PDB entry 1M2K | X-ray diffraction, 1.47 A resolution | chain A

== Chain A ==
Molecule: Silent Information Regulator 2
From: Archaeoglobus fulgidus
UniProtKB: O28597 (NPD1_ARCFU); residue numbers follow UniProt; this construct covers 1-245
Amino-acid sequence (249 residues; numbered 1 to 249; the number before each row is that of its first residue):
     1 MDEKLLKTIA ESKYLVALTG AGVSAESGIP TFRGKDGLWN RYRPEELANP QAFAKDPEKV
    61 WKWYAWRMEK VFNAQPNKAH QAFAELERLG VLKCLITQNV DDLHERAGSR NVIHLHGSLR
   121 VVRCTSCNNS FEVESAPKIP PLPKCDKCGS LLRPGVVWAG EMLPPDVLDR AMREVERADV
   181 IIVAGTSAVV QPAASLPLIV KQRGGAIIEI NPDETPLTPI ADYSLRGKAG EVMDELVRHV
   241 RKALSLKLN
Sequence notes: engineered mutation Ala-159 (Phe in O28597); cloning artifact (246-249)
Bound ions: Zn2+: Cys-124, Cys-127, Cys-145, Cys-148
Ligand contacts: adenosine-5-diphosphoribose (APR): Gly-20, Ala-21, Gly-22, Ala-25, Glu-26, Thr-31, Phe-32, Arg-33, Trp-39, Gln-98, Asn-99, His-116, Gly-185, Thr-186, Ser-187, Ala-188, Val-190, Ile-210, Asn-211, Pro-212, Asp-213, Gly-227, Lys-228, Ala-229
Swiss-Prot annotation at these positions:
  - active site: His-116 (Proton acceptor)
  - binding site (NAD(+)): Gln-98 to Asp-101, Gly-185 to Ser-187, Asn-211 to Asp-213, Ala-229
  - binding site (substrate): Tyr-64, Arg-67
  - binding site (Zn(2+)): Cys-124, Cys-127, Cys-145, Cys-148
  - mutagenesis: Ser-24 (S24A: Reduces activity 6-fold. Reduces affinity for NAD 10-fold), Arg-33 (R33A: Reduces activity by 20%), Glu-45 (E45A: No effect), His-80 (H80N: Slightly reduces affinity for NAD), Asp-101 (D101N: Reduces activity 80-fold. Reduces affinity for NAD 10-fold), His-116 (H116D/N: Reduces activity 30-fold), Met-162 (M162P: Change in substrate affinity; when associated with Y-191 and M-216), Gln-191 (Q191Y: Change in substrate affinity; when associated with P-162 and M-216), Pro-216 (P216M: Change in substrate affinity; when associated with P-162 and Y-191)

== In short ==
Ligands of chain A: adenosine-5-diphosphoribose. Cys-124, Cys-127, Cys-145 and Cys-148 coordinate Zn2+.
UniProt lists active-site residue His-116, 11 NAD+-binding residues, substrate-binding residues Tyr-64 and
Arg-67 and 4 Zn2+-binding residues.
Chain A is Silent Information Regulator 2 (Archaeoglobus fulgidus); the structure, Sir2 homologue F159A
mutant-ADP ribose complex, was determined by X-ray diffraction, deposited together with 1M2G, 1M2H, 1M2J and
1M2N.
